PDB entry 8UFQ | X-ray diffraction, 1.98 A resolution | chains A and B

== Chain A (and B) ==
Molecule: Nitric oxide synthase 1
Organism: Homo sapiens
Notes: chain B of this document is another copy of the same molecule, construct and numbering; everything in this record applies to it too
Reference sequence: P29475 (NOS1_HUMAN); residues 302-722 here = UniProt positions 302-722
Chain sequence (423 residues; numbered 302 to 724; the number before each row is that of its first residue):
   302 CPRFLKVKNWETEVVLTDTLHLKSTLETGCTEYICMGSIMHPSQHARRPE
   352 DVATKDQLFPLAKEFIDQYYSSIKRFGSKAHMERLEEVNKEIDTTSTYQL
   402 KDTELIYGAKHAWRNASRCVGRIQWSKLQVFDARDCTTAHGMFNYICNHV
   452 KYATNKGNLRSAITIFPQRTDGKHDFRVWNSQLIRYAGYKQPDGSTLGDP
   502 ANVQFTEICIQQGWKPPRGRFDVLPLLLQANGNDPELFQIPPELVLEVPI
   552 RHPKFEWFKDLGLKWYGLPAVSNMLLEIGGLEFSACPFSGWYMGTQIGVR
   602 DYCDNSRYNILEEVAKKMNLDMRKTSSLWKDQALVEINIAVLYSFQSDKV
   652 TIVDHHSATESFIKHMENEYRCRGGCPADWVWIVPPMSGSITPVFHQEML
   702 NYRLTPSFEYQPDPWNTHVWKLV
Disordered / not traced: 302, 344-348 (chain B: 302, 723-724)
Construct notes: engineered mutation Ala354 (Arg in P29475), Asp357 (Gly in P29475), Gln597 (Glu in P29475); expression tag (723-724)
Swiss-Prot annotation at these positions:
  - binding site ((6R)-L-erythro-5,6,7,8-tetrahydrobiopterin): Ser339, Val682, Trp683, Phe696
  - binding site (heme b): Cys420, Tyr711
  - binding site (L-arginine): Gln483, Trp592, Tyr593
Ion coordination: Zn2+: Cys331, Cys336 (shared with Cys331(B), Cys336(B) of chain B); heme Fe: Cys420 (together with glycerol)
Small-molecule neighbours:
  - tetrahydrobiopterin (H4B), molecule 1: Trp311, Trp681, Phe696, His697, Gln698, Glu699
  - tetrahydrobiopterin (H4B), molecule 2: Ser339, Val682, Trp683
  - heme (HEM): Trp414, Ala417, Arg419, Cys420, Val421, Gly422, Leu429, Ser462, Met575, Phe589, Ser590, Gly591, Trp592, Tyr593, Met594, Gln597, Val654, Trp683, Phe709, Tyr711
What the authors report for this chain:
  - conformationally variable residues (loop rearrangement): Ile598 to Ile611
  - mutagenesis - E597Q: abolished binding to compound 4

== Chain A / chain B interface ==
Pairs across the interface (126):
  Leu306(A) - Ile335(B)  hydrophobic
  Leu306(A) - Met337(B)  hydrophobic
  Val308(A) - Ile340(B)  hydrophobic
  Trp311(A) - Met341(B)  hydrophobic
  His322(A) - Ile335(B)
  Ser325(A) - Tyr334(B)  hydrogen bond (side chain-backbone)
  Thr326(A) - Tyr334(B)
  Leu327(A) - Tyr334(B)
  Glu328(A) - Glu333(B)
  Thr329(A) - Thr332(B)  hydrogen bond (side chain-backbone)
  Thr329(A) - Glu333(B)  hydrogen bond (backbone-backbone)
  Thr329(A) - Tyr334(B)
  Thr329(A) - Ile335(B)
  Thr329(A) - Cys336(B)
  Cys331(A) - Cys331(B)  hydrophobic
  Cys331(A) - Thr332(B)
  Cys331(A) - Glu333(B)  hydrogen bond (backbone-backbone)
  Cys331(A) - Cys336(B)  hydrophobic
  Thr332(A) - Thr329(B)
  Thr332(A) - Cys331(B)
  Glu333(A) - Glu328(B)
  Glu333(A) - Thr329(B)  hydrogen bond (backbone-backbone)
  Glu333(A) - Cys331(B)
  Tyr334(A) - Ser325(B)
  Tyr334(A) - Thr326(B)
  Tyr334(A) - Leu327(B)
  Tyr334(A) - Glu328(B)
  Tyr334(A) - Thr329(B)
  Tyr334(A) - Tyr703(B)
  Ile335(A) - Leu306(B)  hydrophobic
  Ile335(A) - His322(B)
  Ile335(A) - Thr329(B)
  Ile335(A) - Leu701(B)  hydrophobic
  Ile335(A) - Asn702(B)
  Ile335(A) - Tyr703(B)  hydrophobic
  Cys336(A) - Thr329(B)
  Cys336(A) - Cys331(B)  hydrophobic
  Cys336(A) - Cys336(B)  hydrophobic
  Cys336(A) - Gly338(B)
  Cys336(A) - Leu701(B)
  Cys336(A) - Asn702(B)  hydrogen bond (backbone-backbone)
  Met337(A) - Leu701(B)  hydrophobic
  Ser339(A) - Trp681(B)
  Ser339(A) - Glu699(B)
  Ser339(A) - Met700(B)  hydrogen bond (side chain-backbone)
  Ile340(A) - Glu699(B)
  Ile340(A) - Met700(B)
  Met341(A) - Trp311(B)  hydrophobic
  Met341(A) - Glu699(B)  hydrogen bond (backbone-side chain)
  His342(A) - Trp311(B)
  Arg601(A) - Ser691(B)
  Arg601(A) - Ile692(B)
  Thr626(A) - Asp655(B)  hydrogen bond
  Thr626(A) - His657(B)
  Ser627(A) - Leu643(B)
  Ser627(A) - Gln647(B)  hydrogen bond
  Ser627(A) - Asp655(B)
  Ser628(A) - Ile640(B)
  Leu629(A) - Asn639(B)
  Leu629(A) - Ile640(B)  hydrophobic
  Leu629(A) - Leu643(B)  hydrophobic
  Leu629(A) - His656(B)
  Leu629(A) - His657(B)
  Lys631(A) - Ile692(B)
  Asp632(A) - Val636(B)
  Asp632(A) - His656(B)  salt bridge
  Asp632(A) - His657(B)  salt bridge
  Asp632(A) - Met688(B)
  Asp632(A) - Ser689(B)  hydrogen bond
  Asp632(A) - Ile692(B)
  Gln633(A) - Lys555(B)
  Gln633(A) - Val636(B)
  Gln633(A) - Glu637(B)  hydrogen bond
  Gln633(A) - Ile640(B)
  Val636(A) - Leu629(B)
  Val636(A) - Asp632(B)
  Val636(A) - Gln633(B)
  Val636(A) - Val636(B)  hydrophobic
  Glu637(A) - Gln633(B)
  Asn639(A) - Leu629(B)
  Ile640(A) - Ser628(B)
  Ile640(A) - Leu629(B)
  Ile640(A) - Gln633(B)
  Leu643(A) - Ser627(B)
  Leu643(A) - Leu629(B)  hydrophobic
  Gln647(A) - Ser627(B)  hydrogen bond
  Asp655(A) - Thr626(B)  hydrogen bond
  Asp655(A) - Ser627(B)  hydrogen bond (side chain-backbone)
  His656(A) - Leu629(B)
  His656(A) - Asp632(B)  salt bridge
  His657(A) - Thr626(B)
  His657(A) - Leu629(B)
  His657(A) - Asp632(B)  salt bridge
  Ser658(A) - Thr626(B)  hydrogen bond
  Trp681(A) - Ser339(B)
  Trp681(A) - Val682(B)  hydrophobic
  Val682(A) - Trp681(B)
  Val682(A) - Val682(B)  hydrophobic
  Pro687(A) - Ser689(B)
  Pro687(A) - Gly690(B)  hydrogen bond (backbone-backbone)
  Pro687(A) - Ser691(B)  hydrogen bond (backbone-backbone)
  Met688(A) - Asp632(B)
  Met688(A) - Ser689(B)
  Ser689(A) - Asp632(B)  hydrogen bond
  Ser689(A) - Pro687(B)
  Ser689(A) - Met688(B)
  Ser689(A) - Ser689(B)
  Gly690(A) - Pro687(B)  hydrogen bond (backbone-backbone)
  Ser691(A) - Pro687(B)  hydrogen bond (backbone-backbone)
  Ile692(A) - Arg601(B)
  Ile692(A) - Lys631(B)
  Ile692(A) - Asp632(B)
  Ile692(A) - Leu635(B)  hydrophobic
  Glu699(A) - Ser339(B)
  Glu699(A) - Ile340(B)
  Glu699(A) - Met341(B)  hydrogen bond (side chain-backbone)
  Met700(A) - Ser339(B)  hydrogen bond (backbone-side chain)
  Met700(A) - Ile340(B)
  Leu701(A) - Ile335(B)  hydrophobic
  Leu701(A) - Cys336(B)
  Leu701(A) - Met337(B)  hydrophobic
  Leu701(A) - Ile340(B)  hydrophobic
  Asn702(A) - Ile335(B)
  Asn702(A) - Cys336(B)  hydrogen bond (backbone-backbone)
  Tyr703(A) - Tyr334(B)
  Tyr703(A) - Ile335(B)  hydrophobic
Also at the interface, not in a pair above, chain A (59 interface residues in all): Lys307, Gly330, Gly338, Lys555, Leu612, Leu635, Phe696, Arg704
Also at the interface, not in a pair above, chain B (59 interface residues in all): Val308, Gly330, His342, His346, Leu621, Ser658, Phe696, Gln698

== In short ==
The chain A/chain B interface involves 59 residues from each chain; the contacts include 24 hydrogen bonds and
4 salt bridges. Among the polar pairs are Asp632(A)-His656(B), Asp632(A)-His657(B) and Ser325(A)-Tyr334(B).
Bound to chain A: heme and tetrahydrobiopterin. From the paper: E597Q of chain A abolishes binding to compound
4; conformational variability at Ile598(A).
Chain A and chain B are both Nitric oxide synthase 1 (Homo sapiens); the structure, Structure of human
neuronal nitric oxide synthase R354A/G357D/E597Q mutant heme domain obtained after soaking crystal with ...,
was determined by X-ray diffraction (same publication as 8UFP, 8UFR, 8UFS, 8UFT and 8UFU).
